Entry 6OUA (electron microscopy, 4.18 A resolution (low resolution: residue-level contacts below are approximate; hydrogen-bond / salt-bridge calls are withheld)); this record covers chains I and H of the 3 polymer chains in the assembly.

[Chain I]
Name: Inner kinetochore subunit CTF3
Organism: Saccharomyces cerevisiae
Reference sequence: Q12748 (CENPI_YEAST); residue numbers follow UniProt; this construct covers 1-733
Amino-acid sequence (736 residues; each row starts with the number of its first residue; numbers below 1 keep their minus sign (Ser-2 is residue -2)):
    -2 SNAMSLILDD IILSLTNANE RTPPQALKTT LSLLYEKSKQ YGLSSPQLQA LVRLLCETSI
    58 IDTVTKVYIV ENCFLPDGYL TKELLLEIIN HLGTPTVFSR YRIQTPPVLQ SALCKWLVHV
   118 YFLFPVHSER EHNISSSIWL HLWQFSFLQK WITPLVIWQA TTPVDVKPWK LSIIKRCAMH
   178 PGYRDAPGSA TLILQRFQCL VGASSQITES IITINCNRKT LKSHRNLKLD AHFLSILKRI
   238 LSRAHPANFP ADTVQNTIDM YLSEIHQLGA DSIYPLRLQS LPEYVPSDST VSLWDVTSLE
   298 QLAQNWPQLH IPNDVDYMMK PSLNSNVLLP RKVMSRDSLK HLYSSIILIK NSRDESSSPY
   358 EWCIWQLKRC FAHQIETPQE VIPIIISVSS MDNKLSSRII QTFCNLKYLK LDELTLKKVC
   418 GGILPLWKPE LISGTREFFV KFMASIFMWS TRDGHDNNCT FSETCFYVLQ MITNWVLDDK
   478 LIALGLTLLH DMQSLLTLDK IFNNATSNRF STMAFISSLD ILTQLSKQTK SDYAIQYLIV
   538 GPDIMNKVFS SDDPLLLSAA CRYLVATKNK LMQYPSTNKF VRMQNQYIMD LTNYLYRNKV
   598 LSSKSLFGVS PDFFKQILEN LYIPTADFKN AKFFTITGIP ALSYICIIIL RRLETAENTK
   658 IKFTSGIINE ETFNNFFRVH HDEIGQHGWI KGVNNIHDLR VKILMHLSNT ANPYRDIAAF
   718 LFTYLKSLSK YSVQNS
Disordered / not traced: -2 to 336, 719-733
Sequence notes: expression tag (-2 to 0)
Swiss-Prot annotation at these positions:
  - modified residue: Ser2 (N-acetylserine)
What the authors report for this chain:
  - mutagenesis - W362S/K365D/R366D: decreased localization

[Chain H]
Name: Inner kinetochore subunit MCM16
Organism: Saccharomyces cerevisiae
Reference sequence: Q12262 (CENPH_YEAST); numbering as in UniProt (aligned over 1-181)
Amino-acid sequence (184 residues; row label = number of the first residue in the row; numbers below 1 keep their minus sign (Ser-2 is residue -2)):
    -2 SNAMTNSSEK QWERIQQLEK EHVEVYRELL ITLDRLYLIR KHNHAVILSH TQQRLLEIRH
    58 QLQINLEKTA LLIRLLEKPD NTNVLFTKLQ NLLEESNSLD YELLQSLGAQ SSLHKQLIES
   118 RAERDELMSK LIELSSKFPK PTIPPDDSDT AGKQVEVEKE NETIQELMIA LQIHSGYTNI
   178 SYTI
Disordered / not traced: -2 to 6, 138-181
Sequence notes: expression tag (-2 to 0)

[How chain I and chain H interact]
Residue-residue contacts - 69 pairs, chain I then chain H:
  Leu345(I) with Met125(H)
  Ile346(I) with Met125(H); Leu128(H); Ile129(H)
  Ser387(I) with Arg118(H); Arg121(H)
  Met388(I) with Arg118(H)
  Pro422(I) with His111(H)
  Leu423(I) with Leu114(H); Ile115(H)
  Phe463(I) with Leu104(H)
  Gln467(I) with Gln107(H); His111(H)
  Thr470(I) with His111(H)
  Leu474(I) with Ile115(H)
  Thr494(I) with Arg51(H)
  Asp496(I) with Arg51(H); Glu54(H)
  Asn500(I) with Arg24(H); Gln58(H)
  Asn501(I) with Gln58(H)
  Ala502(I) with Val20(H); Arg24(H)
  Thr503(I) with Lys17(H)
  Arg506(I) with Leu100(H)
  Asp517(I) with Leu104(H)
  Asp540(I) with Arg51(H)
  Lys544(I) with Arg51(H); Ile55(H); Gln58(H)
  Ser547(I) with Gln58(H)
  Ser548(I) with Asn62(H)
  Val606(I) with Ile55(H); Arg56(H)
  Phe610(I) with Arg56(H); Gln60(H)
  Phe611(I) with Leu59(H)
  Ile614(I) with Gln60(H); Leu63(H)
  Ile620(I) with Ile70(H); Arg71(H)
  Lys629(I) with Leu63(H); Thr66(H); Ala67(H)
  Phe630(I) with Leu63(H)
  Thr632(I) with Thr66(H)
  Ile633(I) with Asn62(H); Thr66(H); Leu69(H)
  Leu639(I) with Thr66(H); Leu69(H)
  Tyr641(I) with Gln87(H); Leu90(H); Glu91(H)
  Thr661(I) with Pro76(H)
  Ser662(I) with Glu74(H)
  Gly663(I) with Leu73(H); Glu74(H)
  Ile664(I) with Leu69(H); Leu73(H)
  Asn666(I) with Ile70(H); Glu74(H)
  Glu668(I) with Glu74(H)
  Phe673(I) with Lys75(H)
  Ala708(I) with Tyr98(H)
  Asn709(I) with Asp97(H); Tyr98(H)
  Pro710(I) with Asp97(H)
  Tyr711(I) with Leu96(H)
Also at the interface, not in a pair above, chain I (63 interface residues in all): Ser342, Arg350, Asn471, Leu495, Ile513, Ser514, Ile541, Asn543, Asp549, Leu552, Arg559, Phe604, Gly605, Leu618, Tyr619, Ala628, Ser640, Ile642, Thr669
Also at the interface, not in a pair above, chain H (48 interface residues in all): His47, Thr48, Leu52, Ile61, Lys65, Leu101, Lys112, Asp122, Ser126, Ser132

[Overview]
63 residues of chain I and 48 residues of chain H are in contact. The paper reports that W362S/K365D/R366D of
chain I reduce localization.
Here chain I is Inner kinetochore subunit CTF3 and chain H is Inner kinetochore subunit MCM16, both from
Saccharomyces cerevisiae. Entry 6OUA (Cryo-EM structure of the yeast Ctf3 complex) was determined by electron
microscopy.
